Entry 6UU6 (X-ray diffraction, 4.20 A resolution (low resolution: residue-level contacts below are approximate; hydrogen-bond / salt-bridge calls are withheld)); this record covers chains CCC and 333 of the 9 polymer chains in the assembly.

# Chain CCC
Protein: DNA-directed RNA polymerase subunit beta
From: Escherichia coli
Notes: EC 2.7.7.6
UniProt: P0A8V4 (RPOB_ECO57); numbering as in UniProt (aligned over 1-1342)
Amino-acid sequence (1342 residues; row label = number of the first residue in the row):
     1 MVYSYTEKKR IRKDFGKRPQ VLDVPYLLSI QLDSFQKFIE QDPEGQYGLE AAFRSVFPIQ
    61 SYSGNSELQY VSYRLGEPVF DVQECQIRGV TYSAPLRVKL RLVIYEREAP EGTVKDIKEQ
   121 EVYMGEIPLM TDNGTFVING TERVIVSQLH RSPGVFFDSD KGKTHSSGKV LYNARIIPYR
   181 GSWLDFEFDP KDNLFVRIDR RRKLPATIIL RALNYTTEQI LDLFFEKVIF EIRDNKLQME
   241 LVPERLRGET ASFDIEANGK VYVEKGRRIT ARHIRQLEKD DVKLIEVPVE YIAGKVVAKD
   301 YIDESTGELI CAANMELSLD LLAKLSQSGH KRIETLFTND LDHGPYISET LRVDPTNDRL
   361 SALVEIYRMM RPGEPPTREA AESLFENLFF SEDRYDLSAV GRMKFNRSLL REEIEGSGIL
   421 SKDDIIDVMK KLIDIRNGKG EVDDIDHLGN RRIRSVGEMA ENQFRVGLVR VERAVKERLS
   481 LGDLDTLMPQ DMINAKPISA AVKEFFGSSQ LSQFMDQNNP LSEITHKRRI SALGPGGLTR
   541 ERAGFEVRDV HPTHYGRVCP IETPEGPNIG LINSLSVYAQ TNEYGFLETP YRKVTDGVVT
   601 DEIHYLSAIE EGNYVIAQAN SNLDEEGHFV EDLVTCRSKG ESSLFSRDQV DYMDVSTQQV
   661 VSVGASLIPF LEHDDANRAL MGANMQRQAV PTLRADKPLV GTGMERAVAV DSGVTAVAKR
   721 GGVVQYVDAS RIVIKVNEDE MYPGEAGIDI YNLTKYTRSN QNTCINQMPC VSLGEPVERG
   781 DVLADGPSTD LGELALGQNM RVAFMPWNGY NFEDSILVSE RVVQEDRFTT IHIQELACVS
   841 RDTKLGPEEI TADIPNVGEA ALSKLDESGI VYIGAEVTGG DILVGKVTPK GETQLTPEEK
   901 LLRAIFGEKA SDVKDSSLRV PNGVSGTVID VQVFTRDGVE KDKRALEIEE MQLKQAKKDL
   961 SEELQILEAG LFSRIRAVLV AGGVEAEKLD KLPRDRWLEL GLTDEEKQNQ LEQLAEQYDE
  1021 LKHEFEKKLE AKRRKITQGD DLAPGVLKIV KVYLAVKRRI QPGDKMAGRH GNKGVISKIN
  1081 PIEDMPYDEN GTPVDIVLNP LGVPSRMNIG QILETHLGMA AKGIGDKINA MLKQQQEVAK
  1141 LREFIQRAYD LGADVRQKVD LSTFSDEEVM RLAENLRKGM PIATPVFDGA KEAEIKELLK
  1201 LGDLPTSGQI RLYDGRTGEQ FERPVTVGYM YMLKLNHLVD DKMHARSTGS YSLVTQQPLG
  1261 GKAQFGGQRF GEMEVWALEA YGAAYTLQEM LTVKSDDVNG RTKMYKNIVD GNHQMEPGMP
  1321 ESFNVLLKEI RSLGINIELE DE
Disordered / not traced: 1
UniProt features mapped onto this chain:
  - modified residue (N6-acetyllysine): Lys1022, Lys1200

# Chain 333
Molecule: RNA 4-mer (dinucleotide ApG primed synthesis)
Sequence (4 nucleotides; each row starts with the number of its first residue; note: 83 numbers in that range are skipped by the numbering (no residue carries them; nothing is unmodelled there)):
    15 AGU
   101 C
Modified positions: DOC (2',3'-dideoxycytidine-5'-monophosphate) at position 101

# Chain CCC / chain 333 interface
Residue-residue contacts (13; chain CCC residue first):
  Gln513(CCC) - A15(333)
  Arg529(CCC) - A15(333)
  Arg529(CCC) - G16(333)
  Pro564(CCC) - G16(333)
  Glu565(CCC) - U17(333)
  Asn568(CCC) - A15(333)
  Asn568(CCC) - G16(333)
  Gln688(CCC) - G16(333)
  Gln688(CCC) - U17(333)
  Lys1065(CCC) - U17(333)
  Lys1065(CCC) - DOC_101(333)
  Lys1073(CCC) - DOC_101(333)
  His1237(CCC) - U17(333)
Other interface residues (no listed pair), chain CCC (10 interface residues in all): Asp516

# In short
10 residues of chain CCC and 4 residues of chain 333 are in contact.
Here chain CCC is DNA-directed RNA polymerase subunit beta (Escherichia coli) and chain 333 is RNA 4-mer
(dinucleotide ApG primed synthesis). Entry 6UU6 (E. coli sigma-S transcription initiation complex with a 4-nt
RNA and a UTP ("Old" crystal soaked ...) was determined by X-ray diffraction (same publication as 6UTV, 6UTW,
6UTX, 6UTY, 6UTZ, 6UU0 and 11 further entries).
